7WU9 - chains R and A of the 5 polymer chains in the assembly; structure by electron microscopy, 3.38 A resolution.

# Chain R
Molecule: Prostaglandin E2 receptor EP3 subtype
Organism: Homo sapiens
Reference sequence: P43115 (PE2R3_HUMAN); numbering as in UniProt (aligned over 47-359)
Sequence (325 residues; row label = number of the first residue in the row):
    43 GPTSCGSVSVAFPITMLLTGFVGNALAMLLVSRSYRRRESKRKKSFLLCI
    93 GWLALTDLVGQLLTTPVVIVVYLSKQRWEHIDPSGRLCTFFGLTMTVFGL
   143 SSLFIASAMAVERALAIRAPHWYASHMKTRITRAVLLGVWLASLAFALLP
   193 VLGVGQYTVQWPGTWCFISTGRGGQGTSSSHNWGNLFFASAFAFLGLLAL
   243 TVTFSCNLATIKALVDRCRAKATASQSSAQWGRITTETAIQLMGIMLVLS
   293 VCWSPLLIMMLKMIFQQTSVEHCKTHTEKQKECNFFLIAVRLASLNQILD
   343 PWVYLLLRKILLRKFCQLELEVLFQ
Not modelled in the structure: 43-48, 81-82, 118-119, 213-225, 266-269, 309-322, 358-367
Cystine bridges: Cys-130/Cys-208
Sequence notes: expression tag (43-46, 360-367); engineered mutation Ile-173 (Ala in P43115), Ser-185 (Val in P43115), Gln-217 (Asn in P43115), Asp-258 (Ser in P43115), Leu-289 (Cys in P43115), Gln-308 (Asn in P43115)
What the authors report for this chain:
  - mutagenesis - F88M, R155A, H163Y, Y165A/R259A, Y165A/R259M, Y165A/W273A, Y165A/R259A/W273A, Y165A/R259M/W273A, R259A, R259A/W273A, R259M, R259M/W273A, W273A, E279A, Q283A: decreased signaling with Guanine nucleotide-binding protein G(i) subunit alpha-1 (chain A)
  - contacts within the chain: Arg-259/Trp-273
  - mutagenesis - H163Y: increased signaling

# Chain A
Molecule: Guanine nucleotide-binding protein G(i) subunit alpha-1
Organism: Homo sapiens
Reference sequence: P63096 (GNAI1_HUMAN); residues 2-354 here = UniProt positions 2-354
Sequence (355 residues; numbered 0 to 354; the number before each row is that of its first residue; numbering starts at 0):
     0 GSGCTLSAEDKAAVERSKMIDRNLREDGEKAAREVKLLLLGAGESGKSTI
    50 VKQMKIIHEAGYSEEECKQYKAVVYSNTIQSIIAIIRAMGRLKIDFGDSA
   100 RADDARQLFVLAGAAEEGFMTAELAGVIKRLWKDSGVQACFNRSREYQLN
   150 DSAAYYLNDLDRIAQPNYIPTQQDVLRTRVKTTGIVETHFTFKDLHFKMF
   200 DVGGQRSERKKWIHCFEGVTAIIFCVALSDYDLVLAEDEEMNRMHESMKL
   250 FDSICNNKWFTDTSIILFLNKKDLFEEKIKKSPLTICYPEYAGSNTYEEA
   300 AAYIQCQFEDLNKRKDTKEIYTHFTCATDTKNVQFVFDAVTDVIIKNNLK
   350 DCGLF
Not modelled in the structure: 0-3, 41-181, 202-206, 226-248, 270-316
Sequence notes: expression tag (0-1)
UniProt features mapped onto this chain:
  - region: Lys-35 to Thr-48 (G1 motif), Asp-173 to Thr-181 (G2 motif), Phe-196 to Arg-205 (G3 motif), Ile-265 to Asp-272 (G4 motif), Thr-324 to Thr-329 (G5 motif)
  - binding site (GTP): Glu-43 to Thr-48, Ser-151, Leu-175 to Thr-181, Asp-200 to Gln-204, Asn-269 to Asp-272, Ala-326
  - binding site (Mg(2+)): Ser-47, Thr-181
  - modified residue: Arg-178 (ADP-ribosylarginine), Gln-204 (Deamidated glutamine), Cys-351 (ADP-ribosylcysteine)
  - lipidation: Gly-2 (N-myristoyl glycine), Cys-3 (S-palmitoyl cysteine)
  - natural variant: Gly-40 (G40C: In NEDHISB; G40R: In NEDHISB), Gly-45 (G45D: In NEDHISB), Thr-48 (T48I: In NEDHISB; T48K: In NEDHISB), Gln-52 (Q52P: In NEDHISB), Ser-75 (deletion: In NEDHISB; uncertain significance), Gln-172 (deletion: In NEDHISB), Asp-173 (D173V: In NEDHISB), Glu-186 to Phe-189 (deletion: In NEDHISB; uncertain significance), Cys-224 (C224Y: In NEDHISB), Lys-270 (K270N: In NEDHISB; K270R: In NEDHISB), Asp-272 (D272G: In NEDHISB), Ala-326 (A326P: In NEDHISB), 1 further natural variant entry in UniProt
  - mutagenesis: Gly-42 (G42R: Abolishes switch to an activated conformation and dissociation from beta and gamma subunits upon GTP binding. Abolishes interaction with RGS family members), Glu-116 (E116L: Enhances interaction (inactive GDP-bound) with RGS14), Gln-147 (Q147L: Enhances interaction (inactive GDP-bound) with RGS14), Glu-245 (E245L: Enhances interaction (inactive GDP-bound) with RGS14)

# How chain R and chain A interact
Residue-residue contacts (26):
  Lys-85(R) with Lys-349(A)
  Ser-87(R) with Asp-350(A), hydrogen bond (side chain-backbone)
  Phe-88(R) with Cys-351(A); Gly-352(A)
  Glu-154(R) with Cys-351(A), hydrogen bond
  Arg-155(R) with Cys-351(A), hydrogen bond (side chain-backbone); Gly-352(A); Leu-353(A)
  Ile-159(R) with Ile-344(A), hydrophobic; Leu-348(A), hydrophobic
  Pro-162(R) with Ile-343(A), hydrophobic; Ile-344(A), hydrophobic; Asn-347(A)
  His-163(R) with Leu-194(A)
  Tyr-165(R) with Asn-347(A); Cys-351(A)
  Ser-167(R) with Glu-28(A); Ala-31(A)
  Arg-259(R) with Thr-340(A); Asp-341(A)
  Ile-276(R) with Phe-354(A), hydrophobic
  Glu-279(R) with Leu-353(A); Phe-354(A)
  Thr-280(R) with Leu-353(A)
  Gln-283(R) with Gly-352(A); Leu-353(A)
Interface residues without a listed pair, chain R (18 interface residues in all): Arg-84, Ala-158, Leu-256
Interface features reported in the paper:
  - residue pairs: Phe-88(R)/Cys-351(A) (backbone contact), Phe-88(R)/Gly-352(A) (backbone contact), Glu-154(R)/Cys-351(A) (hydrogen bond), Arg-155(R)/Cys-351(A) (hydrogen bond), His-163(R)/Leu-194(A) (hydrophobic contact), His-163(R)/Thr-340(A), Arg-259(R)/Thr-340(A), Glu-279(R)/Leu-353(A) (backbone contact), Gln-283(R)/Leu-353(A) (hydrogen bond)
  - interface residues, chain R: Ala-158(R), Tyr-165(R), Thr-280(R)
  - interface residues, chain A: Thr-340(A)

# Overview
The interface between chain R and chain A involves 18 residues on one side and 15 on the other; the contacts
include 3 hydrogen bonds. Polar pairs include Ser-87(R)/Asp-350(A), Glu-154(R)/Cys-351(A) and
Arg-155(R)/Cys-351(A). The paper describes backbone contacts between Phe-88(R) and Cys-351(A), Phe-88(R) and
Gly-352(A) and Glu-279(R) and Leu-353(A); hydrogen bonds between Glu-154(R) and Cys-351(A), Arg-155(R) and
Cys-351(A) and Gln-283(R) and Leu-353(A); a hydrophobic contact between His-163(R) and Leu-194(A). From the
paper: F88M, R155A and H163Y of chain R, among others, reduce signaling with Guanine nucleotide-binding
protein G(i) subunit alpha-1 (chain A); interface residues Ala-158(R), Tyr-165(R) and Thr-340(A) among others;
15 substitutions were tested in all.
Chain R is Prostaglandin E2 receptor EP3 subtype and chain A is Guanine nucleotide-binding protein G(i)
subunit alpha-1, both from Homo sapiens; the structure, Cryo-EM structure of the human EP3-Gi signaling
complex, was determined by electron microscopy.
